8BPG - chains D and C of the 6 polymer chains in the assembly; structure by electron microscopy, 3.10 A resolution.

Chain D (and C):
Name: Immunoglobulin heavy constant mu
Organism: Homo sapiens
Notes: chain C of this document is another copy of the same molecule, construct and numbering; everything in this record applies to it too
Sequence (348 residues; each row starts with the number of its first residue):
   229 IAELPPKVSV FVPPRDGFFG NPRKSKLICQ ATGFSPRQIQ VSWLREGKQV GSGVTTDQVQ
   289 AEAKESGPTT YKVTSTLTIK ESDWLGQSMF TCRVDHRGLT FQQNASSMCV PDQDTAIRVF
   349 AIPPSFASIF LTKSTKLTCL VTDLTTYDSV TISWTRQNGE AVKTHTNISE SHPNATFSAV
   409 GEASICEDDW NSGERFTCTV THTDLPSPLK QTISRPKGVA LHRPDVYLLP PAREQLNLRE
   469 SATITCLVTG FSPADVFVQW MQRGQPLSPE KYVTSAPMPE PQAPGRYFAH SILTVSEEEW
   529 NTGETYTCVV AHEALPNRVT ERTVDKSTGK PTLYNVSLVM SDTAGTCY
Disordered / not traced: 229-344, 569-576
Disulfide bonds: Cys367-Cys426, Cys474-Cys536
Glycans and other covalent adducts: N-acetylglucosamine (NAG) linked to Asn563
Reported in the primary citation:
  - post-translational modification sites: Asn563
  - specificity-determining residues: Arg467, Arg514 (proposed by the authors, not directly observed)
  - binding site for N-acetylglucosamine: Asn563
  - specificity-determining residues: Arg467, Arg514 (by similarity / conservation)

Interface between chain D and chain C:
Contacting residue pairs (28):
  Phe358(D) - Asn545(C)
  Lys361(D) - Asp416(C)
  Cys414(D) - Cys414(C)  disulfide
  Arg451(D) - Gln493(C)
  Gly492(D) - Arg451(C)  hydrogen bond (backbone-side chain)
  Asn545(D) - Phe358(C)
  Arg546(D) - Lys361(C)
  Val547(D) - Glu549(C)
  Glu549(D) - Val547(C)
  Glu549(D) - Glu549(C)
  Thr560(D) - Thr560(C)
  Leu561(D) - Thr560(C)  hydrogen bond (backbone-side chain)
  Leu561(D) - Leu561(C)  hydrogen bond (backbone-backbone)
  Leu561(D) - Tyr562(C)
  Tyr562(D) - Thr560(C)
  Tyr562(D) - Tyr562(C)
  Asn563(D) - Tyr562(C)  hydrogen bond (backbone-backbone)
  Asn563(D) - Asn563(C)
  Asn563(D) - Val564(C)  hydrogen bond (backbone-backbone)
  Val564(D) - Val564(C)
  Ser565(D) - Val564(C)  hydrogen bond (backbone-backbone)
  Ser565(D) - Ser565(C)
  Ser565(D) - Leu566(C)  hydrogen bond (backbone-backbone)
  Leu566(D) - Leu566(C)  hydrophobic
  Val567(D) - Ser565(C)
  Val567(D) - Leu566(C)  hydrogen bond (backbone-backbone)
  Val567(D) - Val567(C)
  Val567(D) - Met568(C)
Also at the interface, not in a pair above, chain D (21 interface residues in all): Gln487, Gln493, Val537, Met568
Also at the interface, not in a pair above, chain C (22 interface residues in all): Gly492, Val537, Pro544, Pro559
Cross-chain cystine bridges: Cys414(D)-Cys414(C)

Overview:
21 residues of chain D and 22 residues of chain C are in contact, with 1 disulfide bond and 8 hydrogen bonds.
Among the polar pairs are Gly492(D)-Arg451(C), Leu561(D)-Thr560(C) and Leu561(D)-Leu561(C).
N-acetylglucosamine is covalently linked to Asn563(D). From the paper: a binding site for N-acetylglucosamine
at Asn563(D); specificity determinants Arg467(D) and Arg514(D).
Chain D and chain C are both Immunoglobulin heavy constant mu (Homo sapiens); the structure, FcMR binding at
subunit Fcu3 of IgM pentamer, was determined by electron microscopy (same publication as 8BPE and 8BPF).
